7RE0 - chains B and F of the 8 polymer chains in the assembly; structure by electron microscopy, 3.50 A resolution.

Chain B:
Molecule: Non-structural protein 8
From: Severe acute respiratory syndrome coronavirus 2
UniProt: P0DTD1 (R1AB_SARS2); residues 1-198 here correspond to UniProt positions 3943-4140 (UniProt number = residue number + 3942)
Chain sequence (199 residues; each row starts with the number of its first residue; numbering starts at 0):
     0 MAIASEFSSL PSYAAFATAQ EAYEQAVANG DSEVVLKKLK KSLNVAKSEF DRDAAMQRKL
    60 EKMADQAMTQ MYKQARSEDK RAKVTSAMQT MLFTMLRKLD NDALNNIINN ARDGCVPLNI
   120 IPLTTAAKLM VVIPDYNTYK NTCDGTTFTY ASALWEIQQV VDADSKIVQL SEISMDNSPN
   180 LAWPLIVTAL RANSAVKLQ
Unresolved in the structure: 0-5, 192-198
Sequence notes: initiating methionine (0)
UniProt features mapped onto this chain:
  - site: Gln198 (Cleavage)

Chain F:
Molecule: Helicase
From: Severe acute respiratory syndrome coronavirus 2
Notes: EC 3.6.4.12, 3.6.4.13
UniProt: P0DTD1 (R1AB_SARS2); residues 1-601 here correspond to UniProt positions 5325-5925 (UniProt number = residue number + 5324)
Chain sequence (605 residues; row label = number of the first residue in the row; numbers below 1 keep their minus sign (Gly-3 is residue -3)):
    -3 GPHMAVGACV LCNSQTSLRC GACIRRPFLC CKCCYDHVIS TSHKLVLSVN PYVCNAPGCD
    57 VTDVTQLYLG GMSYYCKSHK PPISFPLCAN GQVFGLYKNT CVGSDNVTDF NAIATCDWTN
   117 AGDYILANTC TERLKLFAAE TLKATEETFK LSYGIATVRE VLSDRELHLS WEVGKPRPPL
   177 NRNYVFTGYR VTKNSKVQIG EYTFEKGDYG DAVVYRGTTT YKLNVGDYFV LTSHTVMPLS
   237 APTLVPQEHY VRITGLYPTL NISDEFSSNV ANYQKVGMQK YSTLQGPPGT GKSHFAIGLA
   297 LYYPSARIVY TACSHAAVDA LCEKALKYLP IDKCSRIIPA RARVECFDKF KVNSTLEQYV
   357 FCTVNALPET TADIVVFDEI SMATNYDLSV VNARLRAKHY VYIGDPAQLP APRTLLTKGT
   417 LEPEYFNSVC RLMKTIGPDM FLGTCRRCPA EIVDTVSALV YDNKLKAHKD KSAQCFKMFY
   477 KGVITHDVSS AINRPQIGVV REFLTRNPAW RKAVFISPYN SQNAVASKIL GLPTQTVDSS
   537 QGSEYDYVIF TQTTETAHSC NVNRFNVAIT RAKVGILCIM SDRDLYDKLQ FTSLEIPRRN
   597 VATLQ
Unresolved in the structure: -3 to 0, 591-601
Sequence notes: expression tag (-3 to 0)
UniProt features mapped onto this chain:
  - binding site (Zn(2+)): Cys5, Cys8, Cys16, Cys19, Cys26, Cys29, His33, His39, Cys50, Cys55, Cys72, His75
  - binding site (a ribonucleoside 5'-triphosphate): Gly282 to Ser289
  - site: Gln601 (Cleavage)
Metal / ion sites: Zn2+ site 1: Cys5, Cys8, Cys26, Cys29; Zn2+ site 2: Cys16, Cys19, His33, His39; Zn2+ site 3: Cys50, Cys55, Cys72, His75; Mg2+: Ser289 (together with ADP)
Small-molecule neighbours:
  - ADP (adenosine-5'-diphosphate): Glu261, Phe262, Gly285, Thr286, Gly287, Lys288, Ser289, His290, Lys320, Arg442
  - aluminium fluoride (AF3): Gly282, Pro283, Pro284, Gly285, Thr286, Lys288, Ser289, Glu375, Gln404

How chain B and chain F interact:
Contacting residue pairs - 18 pairs, chain B then chain F:
  Leu59(B) - Ile79(F)  hydrophobic
  Leu59(B) - Ser80(F)
  Leu59(B) - Phe81(F)  hydrophobic
  Ala63(B) - Phe81(F)  hydrophobic
  Met67(B) - Phe90(F)  hydrophobic
  Met67(B) - Gly91(F)
  Met67(B) - Leu92(F)  hydrophobic
  Gln69(B) - Met68(F)
  Met70(B) - Ser44(F)  hydrogen bond
  Met70(B) - Val45(F)  hydrophobic
  Met70(B) - Phe90(F)  hydrophobic
  Tyr71(B) - Leu92(F)  hydrophobic
  Tyr71(B) - Tyr93(F)  hydrogen bond (side chain-backbone)
  Gln73(B) - Asn46(F)  hydrogen bond
  Ala74(B) - Val45(F)  hydrophobic
  Glu77(B) - Ala1(F)  hydrogen bond (side chain-backbone)
  Asp78(B) - Ala1(F)
  Asp78(B) - Val2(F)
Other interface residues (no listed pair), chain B (13 interface residues in all): Lys58, Gln65, Ala66
Other interface residues (no listed pair), chain F (16 interface residues in all): Leu65, Tyr70, Lys94

Summary:
13 residues of chain B face 16 of chain F across their interface, with 4 hydrogen bonds. Polar contacts
include Met70(B)-Ser44(F), Tyr71(B)-Tyr93(F) and Gln73(B)-Asn46(F). Chain F binds ADP and aluminium fluoride.
From UniProt: 12 Zn2+-binding residues and 8 ribonucleoside 5'-triphosphate-binding residues on chain F.
Chain B is Non-structural protein 8 and chain F is Helicase, both from Severe acute respiratory syndrome
coronavirus 2; the structure, SARS-CoV-2 replication-transcription complex bound to nsp13 helicase -
nsp13(2)-RTC - swiveled class, was determined by electron microscopy (same publication as 7RDX, 7RDY, 7RDZ,
7RE1, 7RE2 and 7RE3).
